6U8V - chains A and E of the 6 polymer chains in the assembly; structure by X-ray diffraction, 3.00 A resolution.

Chain A:
Name: DNA (cytosine-5)-methyltransferase 3B
From: Homo sapiens
Notes: EC 2.1.1.37
Reference sequence: Q9UBC3 (DNM3B_HUMAN); residue numbers follow UniProt; this construct covers 563-853
Chain sequence (291 residues; each row starts with the number of its first residue):
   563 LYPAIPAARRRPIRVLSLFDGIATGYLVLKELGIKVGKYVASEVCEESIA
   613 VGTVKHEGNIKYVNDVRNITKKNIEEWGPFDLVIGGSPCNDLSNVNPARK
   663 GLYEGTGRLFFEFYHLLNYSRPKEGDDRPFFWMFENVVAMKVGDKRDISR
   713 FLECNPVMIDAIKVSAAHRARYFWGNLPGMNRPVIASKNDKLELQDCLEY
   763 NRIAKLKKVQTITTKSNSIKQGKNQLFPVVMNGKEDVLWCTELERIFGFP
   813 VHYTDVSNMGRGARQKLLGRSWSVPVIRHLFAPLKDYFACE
Residues lining bound ligands:
  - Mg2+ (MG): Cys716, Asn717, Phe735, Gly737, Met742
  - S-adenosylhomocysteine (SAH): Phe581, Asp582, Gly583, Ile584, Thr586, Ser604, Glu605, Val606, Cys607, Ser610, Asn626, Asp627, Val628, Arg629, Gly648, Ser649, Pro650, Leu671, Arg832, Ser833, Trp834
UniProt features mapped onto this chain:
  - active site: Cys651
  - binding site (S-adenosyl-L-methionine): Asp582 to Thr586, Glu605, Asp627 to Arg629, Arg832 to Trp834
  - cross-link: Lys617 (Glycyl lysine isopeptide (Lys-Gly) (interchain with G-Cter in SUMO2))
  - natural variant: Ala585 (A585T: In ICF1; A585V: In ICF1), Ala603 (A603T: In ICF1), Val606 (V606A: In ICF1), Gly663 (G663S: In ICF1), Leu664 (L664P: In ICF1), Pro691 (P691L: In FSHD4), Val699 (V699G: In ICF1), Val726 (V726G: In ICF1), Ala766 (A766P: In ICF1), Glu806 (E806ESTP: In ICF1), His814 (H814R: In ICF1), Asp817 (D817G: In ICF1), 3 further natural variant entries in UniProt
What the authors report for this chain:
  - conformationally variable residues (side-chain flip): Lys777
  - binding site for CpGpT DNA: Asn779
  - mutagenesis - S655A, V657G, N658S, P659A, T775A, T776A, K782A, R823P: decreased catalytic activity
  - disease-associated variants - N658S, R823P: decreased catalytic activity
  - mutagenesis - N656I (2.6- and 1.4-fold): decreased catalytic activity on CpA/CpG
  - specificity-determining residues: Asn656, Lys777, Asn779, Gly822, Gly824, Lys828
  - mutagenesis - K777A: increased catalytic activity on CGT
  - mutagenesis - K777A: increased catalytic activity on CGA
  - mutagenesis - N779A: decreased catalytic activity on CGA
  - mutagenesis - N779A: unchanged catalytic activity on CGT

Chain E:
Molecule: CpGpT DNA
Sequence (25 nucleotides; each row starts with the number of its first residue):
   422 GCATGXGTTCTAATTAGAACGCATG
Modified positions: PYO (1-(beta-D-ribofuranosyl)-pyrimidin-2-one-5'-phosphate) at position 427

How chain A and chain E interact:
Contacting residue pairs - 11 pairs, chain A then chain E:
  Asn656(A) - DA444(E)  base contact
  Val657(A) - DG442(E)  hydrogen bond to the base
  Pro659(A) - DG442(E)  sugar contact
  Lys777(A) - DA439(E)  base contact
  Ser778(A) - DG438(E)  phosphate contact
  Asn779(A) - DA439(E)  base contact
  Asn779(A) - DA440(E)  base contact
  Lys782(A) - DA439(E)  phosphate contact
  Arg823(A) - DA437(E)  salt bridge to the phosphate
  Arg823(A) - DG438(E)  salt bridge to the phosphate
  Gly824(A) - DA437(E)  hydrogen bond to the phosphate
Other interface residues (no listed pair), chain A (10 interface residues in all): Gln787
Other interface residues (no listed pair), chain E (8 interface residues in all): DC441, DC443

Overview:
The interface between chain A and chain E involves 10 residues on one side and 8 on the other, with 2 hydrogen
bonds and 2 salt bridges. Polar contacts include Val657(A)-DG442(E), Gly824(A)-DA437(E) and
Arg823(A)-DA437(E). The paper reports a binding site for CpGpT DNA at Asn779(A); S655A, V657G and N658S of
chain A, among others, reduce catalytic activity; 11 substitutions were tested in all.
Chain A is DNA (cytosine-5)-methyltransferase 3B (Homo sapiens) and chain E is CpGpT DNA; the structure,
Crystal structure of DNMT3B-DNMT3L in complex with CpGpT DNA, was determined by X-ray diffraction, deposited
together with 6U8P, 6U8W and 6U8X.
